Entry 6LVB (electron microscopy, 2.80 A resolution); this record covers chains A and E of the 8 polymer chains in the assembly.

[Chain A (and E)]
Protein: N, N-dimethylformamidase large subunit
From: Paracoccus sp. SSG05
Notes: EC 3.5.1.56; chain E of this document is another copy of the same molecule, construct and numbering; everything in this record applies to it too
UniProt: I6NT79 (I6NT79_9RHOB); residue numbers follow UniProt; this construct covers 1-762
Chain sequence (775 residues; numbered 1 to 775; the number before each row is that of its first residue):
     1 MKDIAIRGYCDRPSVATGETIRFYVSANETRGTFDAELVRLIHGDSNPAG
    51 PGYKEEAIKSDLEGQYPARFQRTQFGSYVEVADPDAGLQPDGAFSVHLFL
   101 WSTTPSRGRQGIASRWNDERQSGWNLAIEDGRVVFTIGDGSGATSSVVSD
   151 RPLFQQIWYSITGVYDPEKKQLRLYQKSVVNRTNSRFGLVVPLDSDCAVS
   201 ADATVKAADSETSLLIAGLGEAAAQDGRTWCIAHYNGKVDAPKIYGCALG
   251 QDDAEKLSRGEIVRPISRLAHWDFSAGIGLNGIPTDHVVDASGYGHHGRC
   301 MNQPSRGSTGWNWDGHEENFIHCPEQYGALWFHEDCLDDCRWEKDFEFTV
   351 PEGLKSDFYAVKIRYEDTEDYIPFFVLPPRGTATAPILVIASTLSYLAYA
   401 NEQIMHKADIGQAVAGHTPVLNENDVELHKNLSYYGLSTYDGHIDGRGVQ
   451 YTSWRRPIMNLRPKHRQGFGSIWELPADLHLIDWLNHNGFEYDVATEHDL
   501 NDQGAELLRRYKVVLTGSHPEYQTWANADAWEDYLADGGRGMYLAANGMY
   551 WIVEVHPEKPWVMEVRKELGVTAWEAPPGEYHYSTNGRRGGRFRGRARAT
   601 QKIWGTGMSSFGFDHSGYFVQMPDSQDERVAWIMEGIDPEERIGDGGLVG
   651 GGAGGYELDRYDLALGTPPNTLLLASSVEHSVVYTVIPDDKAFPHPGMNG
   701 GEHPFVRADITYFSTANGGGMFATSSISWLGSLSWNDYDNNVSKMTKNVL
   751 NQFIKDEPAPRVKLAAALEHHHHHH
Disordered / not traced: 763-775
Sequence notes: expression tag (763-775)
Metal / ion sites: Fe ion: Y399, Y440, E521
What the authors report for this chain:
  - Fe ion coordination: Y399, Y440, E521
  - catalytic residues: H519
  - mutagenesis - Y440A, E521A: abolished catalytic activity
  - mutagenesis - S395A: unchanged catalytic activity on DMF
  - mutagenesis - H519A, N547A, E657A: abolished catalytic activity on DMF
  - catalytic residues: N547, E657 (proposed by the authors, not directly observed)
  - specificity-determining residues: F693
  - self-association interface (contacts with another copy of this molecule): F693

[How chain A and chain E interact]
Contacting residue pairs - 29 pairs, chain A then chain E:
  R12(A) with I266(E); S267(E), hydrogen bond
  E19(A) with R264(E), salt bridge
  H287(A) with H287(E); V289(E)
  G293(A) with P557(E); E558(E), hydrogen bond (backbone-backbone)
  G295(A) with E558(E)
  H297(A) with T285(E), hydrogen bond; H287(E)
  R299(A) with G293(E); G295(E)
  R380(A) with R264(E)
  R455(A) with I266(E); Y294(E), hydrogen bond
  D502(A) with E261(E); P265(E)
  E506(A) with D252(E); K256(E), salt bridge
  P557(A) with R268(E), hydrogen bond (backbone-side chain)
  E558(A) with R268(E); D290(E); A291(E); S292(E); G293(E)
  P560(A) with P265(E)
  W561(A) with I266(E), hydrophobic; S292(E); Y294(E)
Other interface residues (no listed pair), chain A (20 interface residues in all): D11, R22, I266, Y294, K559
Other interface residues (no listed pair), chain E (22 interface residues in all): C247, H297, D502

[Overview]
Chain A and chain E form an interface of 20 and 22 residues respectively, with 5 hydrogen bonds and 2 salt
bridges. Among the polar pairs are E19(A)-R264(E), E506(A)-K256(E) and R12(A)-S267(E). From the paper:
catalytic residues H519(A), N547(A) and E657(A); H519A, N547A and E657A of chain A abolish catalytic activity
on DMF; 6 substitutions were tested in all.
Both chains are N, N-dimethylformamidase large subunit (Paracoccus sp. SSG05). Entry 6LVB (Structure of
Dimethylformamidase, tetramer) was determined by electron microscopy together with 6LVV, 6LVC, 6LVD and 6LVE
from the same study.
